7MW6 - chains E and D of the 9 polymer chains in the assembly; structure by electron microscopy, 3.22 A resolution.

== Chain E ==
Name: Fab of antibody clone 2, light chain
Organism: Homo sapiens
Notes: antibody fragment or engineered binder
Amino-acid sequence (265 residues; numbered 1 to 265; the number before each row is that of its first residue):
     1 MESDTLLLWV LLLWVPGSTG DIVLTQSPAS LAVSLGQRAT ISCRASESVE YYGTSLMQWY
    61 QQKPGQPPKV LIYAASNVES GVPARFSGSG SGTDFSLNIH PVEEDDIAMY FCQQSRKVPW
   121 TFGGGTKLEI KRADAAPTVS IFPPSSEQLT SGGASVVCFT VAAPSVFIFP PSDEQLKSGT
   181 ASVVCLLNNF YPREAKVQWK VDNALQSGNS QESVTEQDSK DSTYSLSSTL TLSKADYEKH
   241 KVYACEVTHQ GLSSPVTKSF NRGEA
Unresolved in the structure: 1-21, 133-159, 264-265
Cystine bridges: C43-C112, C185-C245

== Chain D ==
Name: Fab of antibody clone 2, heavy chain
Organism: Homo sapiens
Notes: antibody fragment or engineered binder
Amino-acid sequence (263 residues; numbered 1 to 263; the number before each row is that of its first residue):
     1 MGWNWIFILI LSVTTGVHSE VQLQQSGPEL VKPGASVKIS CKASGYSFTG YSMNWMKQSP
    61 EKSLEWIGEI NPSTGGTTDN QKFKAKATLT VDKSSSTAYM QLKSLTSEDS AVYYCARSRG
   121 DYWGQGTSVT VSSAKTTPPS VYPLAPGSAA QTNSMVTLGC LVKASTKGPS VFPLAPSSKS
   181 TSGGTAALGC LVKDYFPEPV TVSWNSGALT SGVHTFPAVL QSSGLYSLSS VVTVPSSSLG
   241 TQTYICNVNH KPSNTKVDKK VEP
Unresolved in the structure: 1-20, 133-162, 180-183
Cystine bridges: C41-C115, C190-C246

== Chain E / chain D interface ==
Contacting residue pairs (54; chain E residue first):
  Y60(E) - R119(D)  hydrogen bond (side chain-backbone)
  Y60(E) - W123(D)  hydrophobic
  Q62(E) - Q58(D)  hydrogen bond
  Q62(E) - L64(D)
  P67(E) - W123(D)  hydrophobic
  P67(E) - G124(D)
  P68(E) - L64(D)  hydrophobic
  P68(E) - G120(D)
  P68(E) - W123(D)  hydrogen bond (backbone-side chain)
  K69(E) - G120(D)
  V70(E) - R119(D)
  V70(E) - G120(D)
  V70(E) - D121(D)
  Y73(E) - R119(D)
  E79(E) - R119(D)  salt bridge
  F111(E) - K62(D)
  F111(E) - L64(D)  hydrophobic
  V118(E) - W66(D)
  V118(E) - Q81(D)
  P119(E) - N80(D)
  W120(E) - W66(D)
  F122(E) - M56(D)  hydrophobic
  F122(E) - L64(D)
  F122(E) - E65(D)
  F167(E) - S177(D)
  F167(E) - T185(D)
  F169(E) - L174(D)  hydrophobic
  F169(E) - A175(D)
  F169(E) - A187(D)
  F169(E) - L188(D)  hydrophobic
  F169(E) - V231(D)  hydrophobic
  S172(E) - P173(D)
  E174(E) - F172(D)
  Q175(E) - F172(D)
  Q175(E) - L191(D)
  S178(E) - F172(D)
  T180(E) - K193(D)
  S182(E) - L191(D)
  V184(E) - L174(D)  hydrophobic
  L186(E) - F216(D)  hydrophobic
  L186(E) - V231(D)  hydrophobic
  N188(E) - T233(D)
  N189(E) - H214(D)  hydrogen bond
  Q211(E) - V219(D)
  Q211(E) - L220(D)  hydrogen bond (side chain-backbone)
  Q211(E) - Q221(D)
  S213(E) - F216(D)
  S213(E) - P217(D)
  S213(E) - V219(D)
  T215(E) - F216(D)
  T215(E) - P217(D)
  S225(E) - F216(D)
  L226(E) - F216(D)
  S227(E) - F216(D)
Also at the interface, not in a pair above, chain E (37 interface residues in all): Q66, E212, V214, E216, T229, T231
Also at the interface, not in a pair above, chain D (37 interface residues in all): D79, Y114, Q125, A186, T215, S229

== Overview ==
The chain E/chain D interface involves 37 residues from each chain, with 5 hydrogen bonds and 1 salt bridge.
Polar pairs include E79(E)-R119(D), Y60(E)-R119(D) and Q62(E)-Q58(D).
Chain E is Fab of antibody clone 2, light chain and chain D is Fab of antibody clone 2, heavy chain, both from
Homo sapiens; the structure, Structure of the SARS-CoV-2 Spike trimer with three RBDs up in complex with the
Fab fragment ..., was determined by electron microscopy, deposited together with 7MW2, 7MW3, 7MW4 and 7MW5.
